Entry 7MN6 (electron microscopy, 3.09 A resolution); this record covers chains A and B of the 3 polymer chains in the assembly.

[Chain A]
Molecule: Receptor tyrosine-protein kinase erbB-3
Source organism: Homo sapiens
Notes: EC 2.7.10.1; fragment: Extracellular Domain
Reference sequence: P21860 (ERBB3_HUMAN); residue numbers follow UniProt; this construct covers 1-1021
Sequence (1066 residues; row label = number of the first residue in the row):
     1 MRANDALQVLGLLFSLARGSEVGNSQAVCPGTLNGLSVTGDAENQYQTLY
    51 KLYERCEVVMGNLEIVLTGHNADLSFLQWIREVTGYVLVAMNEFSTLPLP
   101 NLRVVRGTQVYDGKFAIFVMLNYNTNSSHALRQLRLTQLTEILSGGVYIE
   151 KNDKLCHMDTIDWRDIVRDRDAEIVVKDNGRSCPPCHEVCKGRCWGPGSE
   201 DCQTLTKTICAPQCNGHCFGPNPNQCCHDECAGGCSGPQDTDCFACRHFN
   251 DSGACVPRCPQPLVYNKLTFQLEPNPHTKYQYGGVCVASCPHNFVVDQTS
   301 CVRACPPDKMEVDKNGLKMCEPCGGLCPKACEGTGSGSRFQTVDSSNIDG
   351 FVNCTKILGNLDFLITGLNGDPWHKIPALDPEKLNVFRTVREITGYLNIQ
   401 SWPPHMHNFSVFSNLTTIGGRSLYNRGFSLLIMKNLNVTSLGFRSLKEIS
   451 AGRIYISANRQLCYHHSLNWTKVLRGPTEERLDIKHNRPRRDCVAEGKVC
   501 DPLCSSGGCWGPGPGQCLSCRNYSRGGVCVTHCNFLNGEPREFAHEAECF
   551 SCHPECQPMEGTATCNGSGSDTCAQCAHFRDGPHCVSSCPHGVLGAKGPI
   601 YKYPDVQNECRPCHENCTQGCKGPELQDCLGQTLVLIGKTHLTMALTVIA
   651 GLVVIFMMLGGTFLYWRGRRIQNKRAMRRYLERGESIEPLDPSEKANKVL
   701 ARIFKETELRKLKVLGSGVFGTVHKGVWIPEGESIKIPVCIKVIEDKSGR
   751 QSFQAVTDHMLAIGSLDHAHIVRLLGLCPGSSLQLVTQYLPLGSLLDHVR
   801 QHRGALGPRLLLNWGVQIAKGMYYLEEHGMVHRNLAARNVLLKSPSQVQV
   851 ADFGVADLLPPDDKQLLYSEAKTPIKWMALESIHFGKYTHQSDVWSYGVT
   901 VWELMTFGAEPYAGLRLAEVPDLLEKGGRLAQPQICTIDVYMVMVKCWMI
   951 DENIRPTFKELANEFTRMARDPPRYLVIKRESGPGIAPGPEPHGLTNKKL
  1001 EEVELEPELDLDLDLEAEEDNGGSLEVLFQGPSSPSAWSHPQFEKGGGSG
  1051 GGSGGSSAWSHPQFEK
Disordered / not traced: 1-27, 323-326, 631-1066
Sequence notes: conflict R809 (Gln in P21860), G928 (Glu in P21860); expression tag (1022-1066)
Curated features (UniProtKB/Swiss-Prot):
  - active site: N834 (Proton acceptor)
  - binding site (ATP): L715 to V723, K742, Q788 to L790, N834 to N839
  - modified residue (Phosphoserine): S686, S982
  - glycosylation (N-linked (GlcNAc...) asparagine): N126, N250, N353, N408, N414, N437, N469, N522, N566, N616
Cystine bridges: C29-C56, C156-C183, C186-C194, C190-C202, C210-C218, C214-C226, C227-C235, C231-C243, C246-C255, C259-C286, C290-C301, C305-C320, C331-C354, C463-C493, C500-C509, C504-C517, C520-C529, C533-C549, C552-C565, C556-C573, C576-C585, C589-C610, C613-C621, C617-C629
Glycans and other covalent adducts: N-acetylglucosamine (NAG) linked to N250, N353, N408, N414, N469

[Chain B]
Molecule: Receptor tyrosine-protein kinase erbB-2, Maltose/maltodextrin-binding periplasmic protein
Source organism: Homo sapiens
Notes: EC 2.7.10.1; fragment: Extracellular Domain
Reference sequence: chimeric construct of P04626, P0AEX9: residues 1-1029 from P04626 (ERBB2_HUMAN) positions 1-1029 (same numbers); residues 1049-1414 from P0AEX9 positions 27-392 (UniProt number = residue number - 1022)
Sequence (1455 residues; row label = number of the first residue in the row):
     1 MELAALCRWGLLLALLPPGAASTQVCTGTDMKLRLPASPETHLDMLRHLY
    51 QGCQVVQGNLELTYLPTNASLSFLQDIQEVQGYVLIAHNQVRQVPLQRLR
   101 IVRGTQLFEDNYALAVLDNGDPLNNTTPVTGASPGGLRELQLRSLTEILK
   151 GGVLIQRNPQLCYQDTILWKDIFHKNNQLALTLIDTNRSRACHPCSPMCK
   201 GSRCWGESSEDCQSLTRTVCAGGCARCKGPLPTDCCHEQCAAGCTGPKHS
   251 DCLACLHFNHSGICELHCPALVTYNTDTFESMPNPEGRYTFGASCVTACP
   301 YNYLSTDVGFCTLVCPLHNQEVTAEDGTQRCEKCSKPCARVCYGLGMEHL
   351 REVRAVTSANIQEFAGCKKIFGSLAFLPESFDGDPASNTAPLQPEQLQVF
   401 ETLEEITGYLYISAWPDSLPDLSVFQNLQVIRGRILHNGAYSLTLQGLGI
   451 SWLGLRSLRELGSGLALIHHNTHLCFVHTVPWDQLFRNPHQALLHTANRP
   501 EDECVGEGLACHQLCARGHCWGPGPTQCVNCSQFLRGQECVEECRVLQGL
   551 PREYVNARHCLPCHPECQPQNGSVTCFGPEADQCVACAHYKDPPFCVARC
   601 PSGVKPDLSYMPIWKFPDEEGACQPCPINCTHSCVDLDDKGCPAEQRASP
   651 LTSIISAVVGILLVVVLGVVFGILIKRRQQKIRKYTMRRLLQETELVEPL
   701 TPSGAMPNQAQMRILKETELRKVKVLGSGAFGTVYKGIWIPDGENVKIPV
   751 AIKVLRENTSPKANKEILDEAYVMAGVDSPYVSRLLGICLTSTVQLVTQL
   801 MPYGCLLDHVRENRGRLGSQDLLNWCMQIAKGMSYLEDVRLVHRDLAARN
   851 VLVKSPNHVKITDFGLARLLDIDETEYHADGGKVPIKWMALESILRRRFT
   901 HQSDVWSYGVTVWELMTFGAKPYDGIPAREIPDLLEKGERLPQPPICTID
   951 VYMIMVKCWMIDSECRPRFRELVSEFSRMARDPQRFVVIQNEDLGPASPL
  1001 DSTFYRSLLEDDDMGDLVDAEEYLVPQQGGGSLEVLFQGPSSPSGSSMKI
  1051 EEGKLVIWINGDKGYNGLAEVGKKFEKDTGIKVTVEHPDKLEEKFPQVAA
  1101 TGDGPDIIFWAHDRFGGYAQSGLLAEITPDKAFQDKLYPFTWDAVRYNGK
  1151 LIAYPIAVEALSLIYNKDLLPNPPKTWEEIPALDKELKAKGKSALMFNLQ
  1201 EPYFTWPLIAADGGYAFKYENGKYDIKDVGVDNAGAKAGLTFLVDLIKNK
  1251 HMNADTDYSIAEAAFNKGETAMTINGPWAWSNIDTSKVNYGVTVLPTFKG
  1301 QPSKPFVGVLSAGINAASPNKELAKEFLENYLLTDEGLEAVNKDKPLGAV
  1351 ALKSYEEELAKDPRIAATMENAQKGEIMPNIPQMSAFWYAVRTAVINAAS
  1401 GRQTVDEALKDAQTNSSSSGPSSPSAWSHPQFEKGGGSGGGSGGSSAWSH
  1451 PQFEK
Disordered / not traced: 1-23, 121-134, 325-327, 603-612, 630-1455
Sequence notes: engineered mutation F310 (Ser in P04626); conflict D778 (Gly in P04626); linker (1030-1048); expression tag (1415-1455)
Curated features (UniProtKB/Swiss-Prot):
  - region: K676 to R689 (Required for interaction with KPNB1 and EEA1)
  - motif: K676 to R689 (Nuclear localization signal)
  - active site: D845 (Proton acceptor)
  - binding site (ATP): L726 to V734, K753
  - modified residue: T182 (Phosphothreonine), Y877 (Phosphotyrosine)
  - glycosylation (N-linked (GlcNAc...) asparagine): N68, N124, N187, N259, N530, N571, N629
Cystine bridges: C26-C53, C162-C192, C195-C204, C199-C212, C220-C227, C224-C235, C236-C244, C240-C252, C255-C264, C268-C295, C299-C311, C315-C331, C334-C338, C342-C367, C475-C504, C511-C520, C515-C528, C531-C540, C544-C560, C563-C576, C567-C584, C587-C596, C600-C623
Glycans and other covalent adducts: N-acetylglucosamine (NAG) linked to N187, N259, N530

[How chain A and chain B interact]
Contacting residue pairs - 68 pairs, chain A then chain B:
  T84(A) with D277(B)
  T108(A) with D277(B)
  P212(A) with P247(B), hydrophobic; K248(B), hydrogen bond (backbone-side chain)
  Q213(A) with T233(B); C235(B), hydrogen bond (side chain-backbone); H237(B), hydrogen bond (backbone-side chain); P247(B)
  N215(A) with H237(B), hydrogen bond; H249(B), hydrogen bond
  P223(A) with P232(B)
  N224(A) with G222(B); G223(B), hydrogen bond (side chain-backbone); C224(B)
  F249(A) with Y274(B), hydrophobic; T276(B)
  P257(A) with H267(B)
  R258(A) with H267(B); C268(B), hydrogen bond (side chain-backbone)
  L263(A) with P316(B), hydrophobic
  Y265(A) with T290(B); F291(B); G292(B), hydrogen bond (side chain-backbone); F310(B), hydrophobic; C311(B), hydrogen bond (side chain-backbone)
  N266(A) with T105(B)
  K267(A) with Q81(B); H257(B), hydrogen bond (side chain-backbone); F258(B); G292(B)
  L268(A) with Q57(B); G58(B); Q81(B); G82(B); T105(B); Q106(B)
  T269(A) with Q106(B); L313(B)
  F270(A) with Q57(B); F291(B), hydrophobic; G292(B); Y303(B), hydrophobic; C311(B); T312(B); L313(B), hydrogen bond (backbone-backbone)
  Q271(A) with V314(B)
  L272(A) with F310(B), hydrophobic; T312(B); P316(B), hydrophobic
  Q281(A) with Y274(B)
  Y282(A) with Y274(B); F279(B), hydrophobic
  G283(A) with Y274(B), hydrogen bond (backbone-side chain); T276(B); F279(B)
  G284(A) with T276(B)
  D297(A) with S281(B), hydrogen bond
  Q298(A) with D307(B), hydrogen bond; V308(B)
  S300(A) with Y274(B)
  C301(A) with Y274(B), hydrogen bond (backbone-side chain)
  V302(A) with Y274(B), hydrophobic; F279(B); E280(B); S281(B)
  R303(A) with T278(B), hydrogen bond (side chain-backbone); F279(B), hydrogen bond (backbone-backbone)
  P306(A) with S281(B)
Other interface residues (no listed pair), chain A (36 interface residues in all): H248, P274, F294, K314, M319, E321
Other interface residues (no listed pair), chain B (47 interface residues in all): N59, C236, A270, A293, T306, L317, K333, S335
Interface features reported in the paper:
  - pairs named by the authors: Y265(A)-F310(B) (pi stacking)

[Overview]
Chain A and chain B form an interface of 36 and 47 residues respectively; the contacts include 17 hydrogen
bonds. Polar contacts include P212(A)-K248(B), Q213(A)-C235(B) and Q213(A)-H237(B). The authors report pi
stacking between Y265(A) and F310(B).
Chain A is Receptor tyrosine-protein kinase erbB-3 and chain B is Receptor tyrosine-protein kinase erbB-2,
Maltose/maltodextrin-binding periplasmic protein, both from Homo sapiens; the structure, Structure of the HER2
S310F/HER3/NRG1b Heterodimer Extracellular Domain, was determined by electron microscopy, deposited together
with 7MN8 and 7MN5.
